PDB entry 8QPK | electron microscopy, 4.20 A resolution (low resolution: residue-level contacts below are approximate; hydrogen-bond / salt-bridge calls are withheld) | chains D and z of the 16 polymer chains in the assembly

# Chain D
Molecule: Thioredoxin-like protein 4A
Organism: Homo sapiens
Reference sequence: P83876 (TXN4A_HUMAN); numbering as in UniProt (aligned over 1-142)
Sequence (142 residues; numbered 1 to 142; the number before each row is that of its first residue):
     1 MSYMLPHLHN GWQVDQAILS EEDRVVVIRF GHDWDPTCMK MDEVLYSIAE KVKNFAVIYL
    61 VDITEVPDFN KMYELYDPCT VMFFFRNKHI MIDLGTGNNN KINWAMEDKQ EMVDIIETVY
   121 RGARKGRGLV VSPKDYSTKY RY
Unresolved in the structure: 1
Swiss-Prot annotation at these positions:
  - modified residue: Ser132 (Phosphoserine)
  - mutagenesis: Cys38 (C38A: Viable when expressed in S.pombe)

# Chain z
Molecule: 5'ss oligo
Organism: Homo sapiens
Sequence (11 nucleotides; each row starts with the number of its first residue; note: 1 number in that range is skipped by the numbering (no residue carries it; nothing is unmodelled there); numbers below 1 keep their minus sign (A-3 is residue -3)):
    -3 AAG
     1 GUAAGUAU

# Chain D / chain z interface
Contacting residue pairs - 11 pairs, chain D then chain z:
  Gly95(D) - G-1(z)
  Gly95(D) - G1(z)
  Gly97(D) - G-1(z)
  Gly97(D) - U2(z)
  Asn99(D) - U2(z)
  Arg127(D) - A4(z)
  Gly128(D) - A4(z)
  Leu129(D) - A3(z)
  Leu129(D) - A4(z)
  Ser137(D) - G-1(z)
  Ser137(D) - G1(z)
Interface residues without a listed pair, chain D (10 interface residues in all): Met91, Thr96, Gly126
Interface residues without a listed pair, chain z (6 interface residues in all): G5

# Summary
The interface between chain D and chain z involves 10 residues on one side and 6 on the other. UniProt lists
one mutagenesis site on chain D.
Chain D is Thioredoxin-like protein 4A and chain z is 5'ss oligo, both from Homo sapiens; the structure,
Cryo-EM Structure of Pre-B+5'ss Complex (core part), was determined by electron microscopy together with 8QOZ,
8QP8, 8QP9, 8QPA, 8QPB and 8QPE from the same study.
